Entry 9H9K (electron microscopy, 3.80 A resolution); this record covers chains C and J of the 11 polymer chains in the assembly.

[Chain C]
Name: Small ribosomal subunit protein uS3
Organism: Escherichia coli
UniProt: P0A7V3 (RS3_ECOLI); residues 1-233 here = UniProt positions 1-233
Chain sequence (233 residues; each row starts with the number of its first residue):
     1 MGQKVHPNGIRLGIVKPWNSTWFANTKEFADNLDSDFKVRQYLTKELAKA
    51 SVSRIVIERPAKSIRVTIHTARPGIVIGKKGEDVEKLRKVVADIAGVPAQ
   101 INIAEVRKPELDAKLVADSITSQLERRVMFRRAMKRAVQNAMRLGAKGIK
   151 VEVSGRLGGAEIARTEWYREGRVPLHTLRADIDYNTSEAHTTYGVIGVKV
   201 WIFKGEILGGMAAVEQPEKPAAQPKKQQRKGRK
Unresolved in the structure: 1, 213-233
Curated features (UniProtKB/Swiss-Prot):
  - mutagenesis: Arg131 to Lys135 (Decreases mRNA unwinding ability of the ribosome)

[Chain J]
Name: Small ribosomal subunit protein uS10
Organism: Escherichia coli
UniProt: P0A7R5 (RS10_ECOLI); residues 1-103 here = UniProt positions 1-103
Chain sequence (103 residues; numbered 1 to 103; the number before each row is that of its first residue):
     1 MQNQRIRIRLKAFDHRLIDQATAEIVETAKRTGAQVRGPIPLPTRKERFT
    51 VLISPHVNKDARDQYEIRTHLRLVDIVEPTEKTVDALMRLDLAAGVDVQI
   101 SLG
Unresolved in the structure: 1-2, 103

[Interface between chain C and chain J]
Pairs across the interface (17):
  Thr21(C) with Gly95(J)
  Trp22(C) with Phe13(J); Ala94(J); Gly95(J)
  Phe23(C) with Lys11(J); Ala12(J), hydrophobic; Phe13(J), hydrophobic; Thr69(J); Ala94(J); Gly95(J); Asp97(J)
  Asn25(C) with Lys11(J)
  Phe29(C) with Phe13(J), hydrophobic
  Arg59(C) with Ala94(J)
  Pro60(C) with Ala94(J)
  Ala61(C) with Asp91(J)
  Met211(C) with Arg16(J), hydrogen bond
Other interface residues (no listed pair), chain C (12 interface residues in all): Ala24, Thr26, Glu58
Other interface residues (no listed pair), chain J (10 interface residues in all): Glu47

[Overview]
The interface between chain C and chain J involves 12 residues on one side and 10 on the other, with 1
hydrogen bond. The hydrogen-bonded pair is Met211(C)-Arg16(J). From UniProt: 5 mutagenesis sites on chain C.
Here chain C is Small ribosomal subunit protein uS3 and chain J is Small ribosomal subunit protein uS10, both
from Escherichia coli. Entry 9H9K (Complex 3 (HEAD) 30S-tRNA-GE81112) was determined by electron microscopy
together with 9H8G, 9H9H, 9H9I, 9H9J, 9H9L, 9H9M and 9H9N from the same study.
